4HTO - chain A; structure by X-ray diffraction, 2.81 A resolution.

[Chain A]
Molecule: DNA ligase 4
Source organism: Homo sapiens
Notes: EC 6.5.1.1; fragment: DNA binding domain
UniProtKB: P49917 (DNLI4_HUMAN); residue numbers follow UniProt; this construct covers 1-240
Sequence (240 residues; each row starts with the number of its first residue):
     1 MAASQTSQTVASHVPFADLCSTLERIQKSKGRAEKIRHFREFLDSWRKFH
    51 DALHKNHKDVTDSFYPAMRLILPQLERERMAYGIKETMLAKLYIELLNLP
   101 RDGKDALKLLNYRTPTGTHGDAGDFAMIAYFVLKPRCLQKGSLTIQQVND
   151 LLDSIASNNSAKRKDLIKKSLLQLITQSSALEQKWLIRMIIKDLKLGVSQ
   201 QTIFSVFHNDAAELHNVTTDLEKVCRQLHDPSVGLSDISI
Not modelled in the structure: 1-6, 114-122, 230-240
Reported in the primary citation:
  - mutagenesis - F42A, F49A: abolished binding to Artemis
  - mutagenesis - F42A, F49A: unchanged binding to XRCC4
  - specificity-determining residues: Phe42, Phe49 (by similarity / conservation)

[In short]
The paper reports that F42A and F49A abolish binding to Artemis; specificity determinants Phe42 and Phe49.
Chain A is DNA ligase 4 (Homo sapiens); the structure, Crystal structure of the DBD domain of human DNA ligase
IV Apo form, was determined by X-ray diffraction together with 4HTP from the same study.
